PDB entry 6VN7 | electron microscopy, 3.20 A resolution | chains B and G of the 6 polymer chains in the assembly

[Chain B]
Molecule: Guanine nucleotide-binding protein G(I)/G(S)/G(T) subunit beta-1
Organism: Homo sapiens
Reference sequence: P62873 (GBB1_HUMAN); residue numbers follow UniProt; this construct covers 2-340
Sequence (377 residues; row label = number of the first residue in the row; numbers below 1 keep their minus sign (Met-10 is residue -10)):
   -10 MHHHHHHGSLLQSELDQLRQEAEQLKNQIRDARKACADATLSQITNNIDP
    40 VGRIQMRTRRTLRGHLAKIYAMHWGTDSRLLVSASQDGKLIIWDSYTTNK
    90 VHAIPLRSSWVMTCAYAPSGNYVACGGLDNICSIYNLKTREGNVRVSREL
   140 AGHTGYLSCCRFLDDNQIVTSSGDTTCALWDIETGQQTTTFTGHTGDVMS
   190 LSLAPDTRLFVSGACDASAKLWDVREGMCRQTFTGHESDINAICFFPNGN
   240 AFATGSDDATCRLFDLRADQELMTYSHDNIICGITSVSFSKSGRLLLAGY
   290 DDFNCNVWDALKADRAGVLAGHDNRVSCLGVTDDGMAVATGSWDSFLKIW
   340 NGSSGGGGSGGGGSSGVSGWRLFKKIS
Unresolved in the structure: -10 to 2, 343-366
Differences from the reference sequence: initiating methionine (-10); expression tag (-9 to 1, 341-366)
Swiss-Prot annotation at these positions:
  - modified residue: Ser2 (N-acetylserine), His266 (Phosphohistidine)
  - natural variant: Leu30 (L30F: In MRD42; uncertain significance), Arg52 (R52G: In MRD42), Gly64 (G64V: In MRD42), Asp76 (D76E: In MRD42; D76G: In MRD42), Gly77 (G77S: In MRD42), Lys78 (K78R: In MRD42), Ile80 (I80N: In MRD42; I80T: In MRD42), His91 (H91R: In MRD42; uncertain significance), Ala92 (A92T: In MRD42), Pro94 (P94S: In MRD42), Leu95 (L95P: In MRD42), Arg96 (R96L: In MRD42), 5 further natural variant entries in UniProt

[Chain G]
Molecule: Guanine nucleotide-binding protein G(I)/G(S)/G(O) subunit gamma-2
Organism: Homo sapiens
Reference sequence: P59768 (GBG2_HUMAN); numbering as in UniProt (aligned over 1-71)
Sequence (71 residues; numbered 1 to 71; the number before each row is that of its first residue):
     1 MASNNTASIAQARKLVEQLKMEANIDRIKVSKAAADLMAYCEAHAKEDPL
    51 LTPVPASENPFREKKFFCAIL
Unresolved in the structure: 1-7, 63-71
Swiss-Prot annotation at these positions:
  - modified residue: Ala2 (N-acetylalanine), Cys68 (Cysteine methyl ester)
  - lipidation: Cys68 (S-geranylgeranyl cysteine)

[How chain B and chain G interact]
Contacting residue pairs (64; chain B residue first):
  Leu7(B) with Ala12(G), hydrophobic; Val16(G)
  Ala11(B) with Leu19(G)
  Leu14(B) with Val16(G); Leu19(G), hydrophobic; Lys20(G)
  Lys15(B) with Leu19(G)
  Ala21(B) with Arg27(G)
  Cys25(B) with Arg27(G); Val30(G)
  Asp27(B) with Lys29(G)
  Ala28(B) with Val30(G)
  Leu30(B) with Ala34(G)
  Ile33(B) with Ala34(G), hydrophobic; Met38(G)
  Thr34(B) with Met38(G)
  Val40(B) with Leu51(G), hydrophobic
  Met45(B) with Leu50(G), hydrophobic
  Arg48(B) with Arg62(G)
  Arg49(B) with Phe61(G), hydrogen bond (side chain-backbone)
  Ser84(B) with Phe61(G)
  Tyr85(B) with Pro60(G); Phe61(G), hydrophobic
  Met217(B) with Met21(G), hydrophobic
  Cys218(B) with Gln18(G), hydrogen bond; Met21(G)
  Arg219(B) with Met21(G); Glu22(G)
  Gln220(B) with Ile25(G)
  Thr221(B) with Glu22(G), hydrogen bond
  Phe235(B) with Leu37(G), hydrophobic; Tyr40(G), hydrophobic; Cys41(G), hydrophobic
  Pro236(B) with Tyr40(G)
  Asn237(B) with Leu37(G)
  Asp254(B) with Ala33(G)
  Arg256(B) with Asp26(G); Arg27(G); Ile28(G), hydrogen bond (backbone-backbone)
  Ala257(B) with Ile28(G)
  Asp258(B) with Ile25(G); Arg27(G), salt bridge
  Gln259(B) with Val30(G)
  Leu261(B) with Val30(G), hydrophobic; Leu37(G), hydrophobic
  Ser279(B) with Asp48(G), hydrogen bond; Leu50(G)
  Lys280(B) with Asp48(G)
  Ser281(B) with Tyr40(G); His44(G); Asp48(G), hydrogen bond
  Leu284(B) with Leu50(G), hydrophobic
  Leu300(B) with Cys41(G), hydrophobic
  Asp323(B) with Pro49(G)
  Gly324(B) with Pro49(G); Leu50(G)
  Met325(B) with Pro60(G); Phe61(G), hydrophobic
  Ala326(B) with Phe61(G), hydrophobic
  Val327(B) with Leu50(G), hydrophobic
  Asn340(B) with Asn59(G), hydrogen bond; Phe61(G)
  Ser342(B) with Pro53(G); Arg62(G)
Interface residues without a listed pair, chain B (53 interface residues in all): Glu3, Ile18, Ala26, Ile37, Ile43, Ala240, Gly282, Arg283, Ile338, Gly341
Interface residues without a listed pair, chain G (34 interface residues in all): Ile9, Arg13, Ala23, Ser31, Ala35

[Overview]
53 residues of chain B face 34 of chain G across their interface; the contacts include 7 hydrogen bonds and 1
salt bridge. Among the polar pairs are Asp258(B)-Arg27(G), Arg49(B)-Phe61(G) and Cys218(B)-Gln18(G).
Here chain B is Guanine nucleotide-binding protein G(I)/G(S)/G(T) subunit beta-1 and chain G is Guanine
nucleotide-binding protein G(I)/G(S)/G(O) subunit gamma-2, both from Homo sapiens. Entry 6VN7 (Cryo-EM
structure of an activated VIP1 receptor-G protein complex) was determined by electron microscopy.
